8YGD - chains 7 and X of the 34 polymer chains in the assembly; structure by electron microscopy, 2.84 A resolution.

== Chain 7 ==
Molecule: Antenna pigment protein alpha chain
Organism: Fuscovulum blasticum DSM 2131
UniProtKB: A0A2T4JA00 (A0A2T4JA00_FUSBL); residues 1-62 here = UniProt positions 1-62
Chain sequence (62 residues; row label = number of the first residue in the row):
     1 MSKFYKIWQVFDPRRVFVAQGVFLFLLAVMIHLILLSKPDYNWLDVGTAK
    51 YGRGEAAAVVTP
Unresolved in the structure: 45-62
Small-molecule neighbours:
  - bacteriochlorophyll a (BCL), molecule 1: Phe4, Ile7, Trp8, Gln20, Phe23, Ile31
  - bacteriochlorophyll a (BCL), molecule 2: Leu24, Phe25, Ala28, His32, Leu35, Trp43
  - bacteriochlorophyll a (BCL), molecule 3: Leu24, Leu27, Ala28, Ile31, His32, Leu35, Tyr41
  - bacteriochlorophyll a / ubiquinone-10: Leu24, Phe25, Ala28, His32, Leu35, Trp43
  - spheroidene (SPO), molecule 1: Lys3, Phe4, Lys6, Ile7, Val10
  - spheroidene (SPO), molecule 2: Gln20, Phe23, Leu24, Leu27, Met30, Ile34
  - ubiquinone-10 (U10): Val16, Ala19, Val22, Phe23, Leu26

== Chain X ==
Molecule: 1-deoxy-D-xylulose-5-phosphate synthase
Organism: Fuscovulum blasticum DSM 2131
UniProtKB: A0A2T4J9W4 (A0A2T4J9W4_FUSBL); residues 1-75 here correspond to UniProt positions 18-92 (UniProt number = residue number + 17)
Chain sequence (75 residues; row label = number of the first residue in the row):
     1 MAEYNYSHEPNAVINLRVWALGQMVWGAFLAAVGVVVVICLLVGTYLAGL
    51 LLPEQSKQAPSPYGALEIVQTIDVA
Unresolved in the structure: 1-4, 65-75
Small-molecule neighbours:
  - bacteriochlorophyll a / ubiquinone-10: Ile14, Arg17, Val18, Leu21, Gly22, Gln23, Met24, Val25, Trp26, Ala28, Phe29, Ala32, Val36, Ile39
  - spheroidene (SPO): Arg17, Ala20, Leu21, Met24
  - ubiquinone-10 (U10): Ile14, Arg17, Val18, Leu21, Gly22, Gln23, Val25, Trp26, Ala28, Phe29, Ala32, Val36, Ile39
From the paper describing this entry:
  - contacts within the chain: Asn11-Asn15 (backbone contact), Glu9-Asn15 (hydrogen bond)

== Interface between chain 7 and chain X ==
Residue-residue contacts - 14 pairs, chain 7 then chain X:
  Arg14(7) - Gln23(X)
  Phe17(7) - Trp19(X)  hydrophobic
  Phe17(7) - Ala20(X)  hydrophobic
  Phe17(7) - Gln23(X)
  Phe17(7) - Met24(X)
  Val18(7) - Gln23(X)
  Val18(7) - Gly27(X)
  Gln20(7) - Met24(X)
  Gly21(7) - Met24(X)
  Gly21(7) - Ala28(X)
  Val22(7) - Gly27(X)
  Phe25(7) - Ala31(X)  hydrophobic
  Phe25(7) - Ala32(X)  hydrophobic
  Leu26(7) - Ala31(X)  hydrophobic
Also at the interface, not in a pair above, chain 7 (9 interface residues in all): Pro13
Also at the interface, not in a pair above, chain X (10 interface residues in all): Trp26, Val35

== Overview ==
The interface between chain 7 and chain X involves 9 residues on one side and 10 on the other. One spheroidene
molecule, one ubiquinone-10 molecule and one bacteriochlorophyll a / ubiquinone-10 molecule are bound between
chain 7 and chain X. From the paper: contacts within the chain involving Asn11(X), Asn15(X) and Glu9(X).
Chain 7 is Antenna pigment protein alpha chain and chain X is 1-deoxy-D-xylulose-5-phosphate synthase, both
from Fuscovulum blasticum DSM 2131; the structure, Rhodobacter blasticus RC-LH1 dimer, was determined by
electron microscopy (same publication as 8YGL).
